Entry 8IFG (electron microscopy, 3.20 A resolution); this record covers chains D and P of the 7 polymer chains in the assembly.

[Chain D]
Name: Chromatin modification-related protein eaf3
From: Schizosaccharomyces pombe (strain 972 / ATCC 24843)
UniProtKB: O13953 (EAF3_SCHPO); residues 1-337 here = UniProt positions 1-337
Sequence (337 residues; each row starts with the number of its first residue):
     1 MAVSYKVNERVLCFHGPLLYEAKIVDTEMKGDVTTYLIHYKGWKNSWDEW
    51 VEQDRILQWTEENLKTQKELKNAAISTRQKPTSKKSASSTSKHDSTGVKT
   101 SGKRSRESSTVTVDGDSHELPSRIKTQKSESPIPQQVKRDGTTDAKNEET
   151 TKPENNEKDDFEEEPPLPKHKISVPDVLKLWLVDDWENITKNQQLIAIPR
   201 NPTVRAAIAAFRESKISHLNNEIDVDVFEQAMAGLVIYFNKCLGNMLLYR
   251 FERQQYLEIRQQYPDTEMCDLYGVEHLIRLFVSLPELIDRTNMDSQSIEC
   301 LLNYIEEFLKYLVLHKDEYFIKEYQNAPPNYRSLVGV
Disordered / not traced: 1-169

[Chain P]
Name: Cph2
From: Schizosaccharomyces pombe (strain 972 / ATCC 24843)
UniProtKB: Q09698 (YA27_SCHPO); residue numbers follow UniProt; this construct covers 1-607
Sequence (607 residues; row label = number of the first residue in the row):
     1 MDAKPWNHTSEAFQASILEDLKIIQKAGAERNAKSSHGSINSRSASPNKA
    51 TSRRNRAQNGNSNGRASVDNSDDGSKDDLDYSPSVKRKHVNGEGAEKGDH
   101 DTSNNGPSITKLRRKVRRTYDTKDGFVAWNTLDDDFRPIVPDQERSRKIN
   151 PQKGNNNNLLKENKSLKTTAKDLSDISSSSMKKANNSSKPLFSGKLTFKA
   201 NIPVPTSEVVTENNVTRNVTVYSNQKHLGNESENFNDMEGRAEDISSNEL
   251 LPTPEEYPYRYNNDYCSACHGPGNFLCCETCPNSFHFTCIDPPIEEKNLP
   301 DDAWYCNECKHHSLYNELDEQEELESNVKEEGTMVDVWMQLCTYIDSHNP
   351 IQFHLPHSISSFFRGVGSGVMGEYIETDVLKHLKSSRRSNGEERDPLLLK
   401 SKSGTPILCFRCHKSALVSQSILACDYCNSYWHPDCLNPPLATLPSNLRK
   451 WKCPNHSDHVTPRYRLPEKAKVIRVGLPRGFKNKGNIVIDENEDEPSVQT
   501 IQLQGKIRVVPSKPFKLNFLEQIRDNVINLRKMVEQDEQLCIETFSKFDF
   551 YATRDCELPLRILCDVANDNLENDDYVLALRDLLRISKWDPNQPVPAPFD
   601 LANLLSY
Disordered / not traced: 1-332, 384-392, 494-512, 600-607
Ion coordination: Zn2+ site 1: Cys409, Cys412, His433, Cys436; Zn2+ site 2: Cys425, Cys428, Cys453, His456
Swiss-Prot annotation at these positions:
  - zinc finger: Asn263 to His312 (PHD-type 1), Pro406 to His459 (PHD-type 2)
From the paper describing this entry:
  - Zn2+ coordination: Cys409, Cys412, Cys425, Cys428, His433, Cys436, Cys453, His456

[Chain D / chain P interface]
Pairs across the interface (55):
  Lys179(D) - Phe362(P)
  Leu180(D) - Phe363(P)  hydrophobic
  Leu180(D) - Arg465(P)
  Leu182(D) - Leu355(P)
  Leu182(D) - Ile359(P)  hydrophobic
  Val183(D) - Ile359(P)  hydrophobic
  Val183(D) - Phe363(P)  hydrophobic
  Asp184(D) - Arg465(P)  salt bridge
  Trp186(D) - Ser360(P)
  Trp186(D) - Gly372(P)  hydrogen bond (side chain-backbone)
  Trp186(D) - Glu373(P)
  Trp186(D) - Tyr374(P)
  Glu187(D) - Tyr374(P)  hydrogen bond
  Glu187(D) - Arg465(P)  salt bridge
  Thr190(D) - Glu373(P)
  Thr190(D) - Tyr374(P)
  Lys191(D) - Tyr374(P)
  Val227(D) - Met334(P)
  Gln230(D) - Thr333(P)  hydrogen bond
  Gln230(D) - Met334(P)
  Gln230(D) - Val335(P)  hydrogen bond (side chain-backbone)
  Ala231(D) - Met334(P)  hydrophobic
  Tyr238(D) - Leu341(P)
  Lys241(D) - Cys342(P)  hydrogen bond
  Lys241(D) - Ile345(P)
  Cys242(D) - Ile345(P)  hydrophobic
  Asn245(D) - Pro350(P)
  Asn245(D) - Ile351(P)  hydrogen bond (backbone-backbone)
  Met246(D) - Tyr344(P)  hydrophobic
  Met246(D) - Ile351(P)
  Met246(D) - Phe353(P)
  Leu247(D) - Phe353(P)
  Leu248(D) - Gln352(P)
  Leu248(D) - Phe353(P)  hydrogen bond (backbone-backbone)
  Tyr249(D) - Gln352(P)
  Tyr249(D) - Phe353(P)
  Arg250(D) - Gln352(P)  hydrogen bond (backbone-side chain)
  Arg279(D) - Phe353(P)
  Val282(D) - Pro356(P)
  Val282(D) - Ile359(P)  hydrophobic
  Ser283(D) - Phe353(P)
  Leu287(D) - Leu341(P)  hydrophobic
  Ile288(D) - Leu341(P)  hydrophobic
  Thr291(D) - Gln340(P)
  Thr291(D) - Leu341(P)
  Asn292(D) - Gln340(P)
  Met293(D) - Thr333(P)
  Met293(D) - Asp336(P)
  Met293(D) - Val337(P)  hydrophobic
  Met293(D) - Gln340(P)
  Asp294(D) - Thr333(P)
  Ser297(D) - Met334(P)
  Ser297(D) - Val337(P)
  Cys300(D) - Met334(P)  hydrophobic
  Tyr304(D) - Met334(P)  hydrophobic
Other interface residues (no listed pair), chain D (36 interface residues in all): Asp176, Gly234, Leu301
Other interface residues (no listed pair), chain P (31 interface residues in all): Trp338, Asp346, Val366, Gly367, Ser368, Glu376, Arg463

[In short]
36 residues of chain D face 31 of chain P across their interface, with 8 hydrogen bonds and 2 salt bridges.
Among the polar pairs are Asp184(D)-Arg465(P), Glu187(D)-Arg465(P) and Trp186(D)-Gly372(P). Cys409(P),
Cys412(P), His433(P) and Cys436(P) coordinate Zn2+ site 1. The paper reports Zn2+ coordination by Cys409(P),
Cys412(P) and Cys425(P) among others.
Chain D is Chromatin modification-related protein eaf3 and chain P is Cph2, both from Schizosaccharomyces
pombe (strain 972 / ATCC 24843); the structure, Cryo-EM structure of the Clr6S (Clr6-HDAC) complex from S.
pombe, was determined by electron microscopy.
